Entry 6SYX (X-ray diffraction, 1.30 A resolution); this record covers chains TTT and MMM of the 4 polymer chains in the assembly.

Chain TTT:
Molecule: Hydrogenase-2 small chain
From: Escherichia coli K-12
Notes: EC 1.12.99.6
Reference sequence: P69741 (MBHT_ECOLI); residues -1 to 290 here correspond to UniProt positions 39-330 (UniProt number = residue number + 40)
Chain sequence (298 residues; row label = number of the first residue in the row; numbers below 1 keep their minus sign (Met-1 is residue -1)):
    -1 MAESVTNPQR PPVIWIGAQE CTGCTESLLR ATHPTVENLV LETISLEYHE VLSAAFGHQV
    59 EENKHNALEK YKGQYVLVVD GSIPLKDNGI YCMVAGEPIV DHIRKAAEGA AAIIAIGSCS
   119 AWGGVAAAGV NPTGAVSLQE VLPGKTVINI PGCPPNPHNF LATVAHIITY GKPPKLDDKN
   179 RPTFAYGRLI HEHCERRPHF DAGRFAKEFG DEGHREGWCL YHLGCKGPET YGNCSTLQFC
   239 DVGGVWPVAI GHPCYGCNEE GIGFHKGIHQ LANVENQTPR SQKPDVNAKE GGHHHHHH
Unresolved in the structure: -1 to 5, 274-296
Construct notes: expression tag (291-296)
Ion coordination: 4Fe-4S cluster Fe site 1: Cys19, Cys22, Cys117, Cys151; 4Fe-4S cluster Fe site 2: His189, Cys192, Cys217, Cys223; 3Fe-4S cluster Fe: Cys232, Cys252, Cys255
Residues lining bound ligands:
  - 3Fe-4S cluster (F3S): Ile188, Thr228, Cys232, Phe237, Trp244, Pro245, Cys252, Tyr253, Gly254, Cys255, Asn256
  - 4Fe-4S cluster (SF4), molecule 1: Glu18, Cys19, Gly21, Cys22, Gly79, Gly115, Ser116, Cys117, Val123, Gly150, Cys151, Pro152
  - 4Fe-4S cluster (SF4), molecule 2: Ile188, His189, Cys192, Arg194, Arg195, Phe198, Cys217, Leu218, Tyr219, Cys223, Gly225, Pro226, Val246
UniProt features mapped onto this chain:
  - binding site ([4Fe-4S] cluster): Cys19, Cys22, Cys117, Cys151, His189, Cys192, Cys217, Cys223
  - binding site ([3Fe-4S] cluster): Cys232, Cys252, Cys255

Chain MMM:
Molecule: Hydrogenase-2 large chain
From: Escherichia coli 908519
Reference sequence: V0V766 (V0V766_ECOLX); residue numbers follow UniProt; this construct covers 1-567
Chain sequence (567 residues; each row starts with the number of its first residue):
     1 MSQRITIDPV TRIEGHLRID CEIENGVVSK AWASGTMWRG MEEIVKNRDP RDAWMIVQRI
    61 CGVCTTTHAL SSVRAAESAL NIDVPVNAQY IRNIILAAHT THDHIVHFYQ LSALDWVDIT
   121 SALQADPTKA SEMLKGVSTW HLNSPEEFTK VQNKIKDLVA SGQLGIFANG YWGHPAMKLP
   181 PEVNLIAVAH YLQALECQRD ANRVVALLGG KTPHIQNLAV GGVANPINLD GLGVLNLERL
   241 MYIKSFIDKL SDFVEQVYKV DTAVIAAFYP EWLTRGKGAV NYLSVPEFPT DSKNGSFLFP
   301 GGYIENADLS SYRPITSHSD EYLIKGIQES AKHSWYKDEA PQAPWEGTTI PAYDGWSDDG
   361 KYSWVKSPTF YGKTVEVGPL ANMLVKLAAG RESTQNKLNE IVAIYQKLTG NTLEVAQLHS
   421 TLGRIIGRTV HCCELQDILQ NQYSALITNI GKGDHTTFVK PNIPATGEFK GVGFLEAPKG
   481 MLSHWMVIKD GIISNYQAVV PSTWNSGPRN FNDDVGPYEQ SLVGTPVADP NKPLEVVRTI
   541 HSFDPCMACA VHVVDADGNE VVSVKVL
Unresolved in the structure: 1, 553-567
Construct notes: engineered mutation Lys479 (Arg in V0V766)
Ion coordination: Mg2+: Glu42, Ala498; Ni2+: Cys61, Cys64, Cys546, Cys549; carbonmonoxide-(dicyano) iron Fe: Cys64, Cys549
Residues lining bound ligands:
  - carbonmonoxide-(dicyano) iron (FCO): Cys64, Thr67, His68, Ala477, Pro478, Lys479, Leu482, Val500, Pro501, Ser502, Cys546, Cys549
  - oxygen molecule: Cys61, Val63, Cys64, Asp103, Lys479, Cys546, Cys549

Chain TTT / chain MMM interface:
Residue-residue contacts (169; chain TTT residue first):
  Gln7(TTT) with Ser161(MMM), hydrogen bond (side chain-backbone); Gln163(MMM)
  Arg8(TTT) with Leu158(MMM); Ser161(MMM), hydrogen bond; Gln163(MMM), hydrogen bond (backbone-side chain)
  Gly15(TTT) with His16(MMM), hydrogen bond (backbone-side chain)
  Ala16(TTT) with His16(MMM), hydrogen bond (backbone-side chain); Met37(MMM)
  Gln17(TTT) with Met37(MMM); Trp38(MMM), hydrogen bond (side chain-backbone); Arg39(MMM)
  Glu18(TTT) with Glu14(MMM); His16(MMM), salt bridge; Met37(MMM)
  Cys19(TTT) with Glu14(MMM); Arg39(MMM); Arg59(MMM); Cys61(MMM); Gly62(MMM), hydrogen bond (backbone-backbone); Val63(MMM); His214(MMM)
  Thr20(TTT) with Glu14(MMM), hydrogen bond; Val63(MMM)
  Gly21(TTT) with Gly62(MMM); Pro213(MMM)
  Glu24(TTT) with Gly62(MMM); Val63(MMM); His102(MMM), salt bridge; Pro213(MMM)
  Ser25(TTT) with Pro213(MMM)
  Leu27(TTT) with Val106(MMM), hydrophobic; Gln198(MMM), hydrogen bond (backbone-side chain); Arg199(MMM)
  Arg28(TTT) with His102(MMM); Asn202(MMM), hydrogen bond; Thr212(MMM), hydrogen bond; Pro213(MMM)
  Ala29(TTT) with Arg199(MMM)
  Thr30(TTT) with Arg203(MMM)
  Thr33(TTT) with Arg199(MMM)
  Glu35(TTT) with Leu195(MMM); Arg199(MMM), salt bridge
  Ser43(TTT) with Gln163(MMM)
  Leu44(TTT) with Gly165(MMM); Ile166(MMM), hydrogen bond (backbone-backbone)
  Glu45(TTT) with Gly165(MMM)
  Glu48(TTT) with Pro9(MMM); Thr11(MMM); Arg12(MMM), hydrogen bond (backbone-backbone)
  Val49(TTT) with Arg12(MMM); Leu111(MMM)
  Leu50(TTT) with Arg12(MMM); Ile166(MMM), hydrophobic
  Ser51(TTT) with Thr11(MMM), hydrogen bond (backbone-side chain); Arg12(MMM), hydrogen bond (backbone-side chain); Ile166(MMM)
  Ala52(TTT) with Arg12(MMM), hydrogen bond (backbone-side chain); Ile166(MMM), hydrogen bond (backbone-backbone); Tyr171(MMM)
  Ala53(TTT) with Thr11(MMM), hydrogen bond (backbone-side chain); Ala168(MMM); Asn169(MMM); Tyr171(MMM)
  Phe54(TTT) with Ile7(MMM), hydrophobic; Pro9(MMM); Thr11(MMM); Tyr171(MMM), hydrogen bond (backbone-side chain); Pro533(MMM); Leu534(MMM); Val537(MMM), hydrophobic
  Gly55(TTT) with Asp8(MMM); Pro9(MMM), hydrogen bond (backbone-backbone)
  His56(TTT) with Thr6(MMM)
  Gln57(TTT) with Asn169(MMM), hydrogen bond (backbone-side chain); Tyr171(MMM), hydrogen bond; Asn531(MMM), hydrogen bond (side chain-backbone); Lys532(MMM)
  Val58(TTT) with Pro9(MMM), hydrophobic
  Glu59(TTT) with Pro9(MMM)
  Glu60(TTT) with Asn169(MMM), hydrogen bond
  Asn61(TTT) with Ala168(MMM); Asn169(MMM), hydrogen bond
  Tyr69(TTT) with Gln163(MMM), hydrogen bond
  Ile88(TTT) with Tyr353(MMM), hydrophobic
  Tyr89(TTT) with Thr36(MMM); Met37(MMM); Trp38(MMM), hydrogen bond (backbone-backbone); Trp364(MMM), hydrophobic
  Cys90(TTT) with His16(MMM); Thr36(MMM); Met37(MMM), hydrophobic
  Met91(TTT) with Thr36(MMM), hydrogen bond (backbone-side chain)
  Val92(TTT) with Asp8(MMM); His16(MMM)
  Ala93(TTT) with Asp8(MMM), hydrogen bond (backbone-side chain)
  Gly94(TTT) with Asp8(MMM)
  Val123(TTT) with Ile44(MMM); Arg59(MMM)
  Ala124(TTT) with Ile44(MMM)
  Ala126(TTT) with Ile44(MMM)
  Gly127(TTT) with Arg48(MMM)
  Val128(TTT) with Glu43(MMM)
  Pro130(TTT) with Trp38(MMM), hydrophobic; Arg39(MMM); Gly40(MMM); Ile44(MMM)
  Thr131(TTT) with Trp38(MMM); Arg39(MMM)
  Cys151(TTT) with Arg59(MMM), hydrogen bond (backbone-side chain); Lys211(MMM); His214(MMM)
  Pro152(TTT) with Pro213(MMM)
  Arg194(TTT) with Gly233(MMM), hydrogen bond (side chain-backbone)
  Glu206(TTT) with Lys460(MMM), salt bridge
  Phe207(TTT) with Ala219(MMM), hydrophobic; Ala224(MMM), hydrophobic; Phe458(MMM)
  His212(TTT) with Ala224(MMM), hydrogen bond (side chain-backbone); Pro226(MMM); Val234(MMM)
  Arg213(TTT) with Pro226(MMM); Ile227(MMM), hydrogen bond (side chain-backbone); Asn228(MMM), hydrogen bond (backbone-side chain); Val234(MMM); His455(MMM)
  Glu214(TTT) with Asn228(MMM); Leu232(MMM)
  Gly215(TTT) with Val234(MMM)
  Phe237(TTT) with Lys211(MMM)
  Cys238(TTT) with Ala206(MMM), hydrophobic; Thr212(MMM)
  Val240(TTT) with Arg203(MMM); Tyr242(MMM), hydrogen bond (backbone-side chain)
  Gly241(TTT) with Arg239(MMM), hydrogen bond (backbone-side chain)
  Val243(TTT) with Ala206(MMM); Leu207(MMM), hydrophobic; Gly210(MMM); Lys211(MMM)
  Trp244(TTT) with Gly210(MMM)
  Pro245(TTT) with Gly210(MMM); Lys211(MMM); Gln216(MMM)
  Ala247(TTT) with Gly233(MMM)
  Ile248(TTT) with Leu207(MMM); Leu208(MMM); Gly210(MMM); Asn217(MMM); Ala224(MMM); Asn225(MMM); Pro226(MMM)
  Gly249(TTT) with Ala224(MMM)
  His250(TTT) with Trp54(MMM); Gln216(MMM); Leu218(MMM); Ala224(MMM)
  Pro251(TTT) with Gln216(MMM), hydrogen bond (backbone-side chain)
  Tyr253(TTT) with Met55(MMM), hydrophobic; Ile56(MMM); Gln216(MMM)
  Phe262(TTT) with Arg48(MMM), hydrogen bond (backbone-side chain); Met55(MMM); Arg59(MMM)
  His263(TTT) with Arg48(MMM)
  Gly265(TTT) with Asp52(MMM)
  Ile266(TTT) with Arg51(MMM); Asp52(MMM), hydrogen bond (backbone-side chain); Trp54(MMM); Met55(MMM), hydrophobic
  His267(TTT) with Arg51(MMM)
Interface residues without a listed pair, chain TTT (84 interface residues in all): Val34, Leu39, Tyr46, His47, Lys68, Gly208, Gly242, Cys252
Interface residues without a listed pair, chain MMM (91 interface residues in all): Ile13, Gly15, Met41, Ile60, Thr65, Gln110, Leu114, Gly162, Phe167, Gly170, Trp172, Leu192, Gly209, Val223, Phe246, Pro351, Thr457, Ala548

In short:
The interface between chain TTT and chain MMM involves 84 residues on one side and 91 on the other, with 39
hydrogen bonds and 4 salt bridges. Polar pairs include Glu18(TTT)-His16(MMM), Glu24(TTT)-His102(MMM) and
Glu35(TTT)-Arg199(MMM). Bound to chain TTT: 4Fe-4S cluster and 3Fe-4S cluster.
Chain TTT is Hydrogenase-2 small chain (Escherichia coli K-12) and chain MMM is Hydrogenase-2 large chain
(Escherichia coli 908519); the structure, Hydrogenase-2 variant R479K - reduced sample exposed to pure oxygen,
was determined by X-ray diffraction.
